4XVQ - chain A; structure by X-ray diffraction, 1.89 A resolution.

== Chain A ==
Protein: GTPase HRas
Source organism: Homo sapiens
Notes: EC 3.6.5.2
UniProt: P01112 (RASH_HUMAN); residues 1-166 here = UniProt positions 1-166
Chain sequence (166 residues; each row starts with the number of its first residue):
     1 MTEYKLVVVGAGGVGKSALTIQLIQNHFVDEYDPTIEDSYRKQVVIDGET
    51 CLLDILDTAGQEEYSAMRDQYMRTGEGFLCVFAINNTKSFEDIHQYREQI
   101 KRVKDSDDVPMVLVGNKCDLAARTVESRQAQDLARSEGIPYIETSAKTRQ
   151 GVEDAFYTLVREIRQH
Unresolved in the structure: 62-63
Differences from the reference sequence: engineered mutation Glu-137 (Tyr in P01112)
Ion coordination: Mg2+ site 1: Ser-17, Thr-35 (together with GMP-PNP); Mg2+ site 2: Asn-26, Asp-107
Ligand contacts: GMP-PNP (GNP; phosphoaminophosphonic acid-guanylate ester): Ala-11, Gly-12, Gly-13, Val-14, Gly-15, Lys-16, Ser-17, Ala-18, Phe-28, Val-29, Asp-30, Glu-31, Asp-33, Pro-34, Thr-35, Thr-58, Ala-59, Gly-60, Asn-116, Lys-117, Asp-119, Leu-120, Ser-145, Ala-146, Lys-147
UniProt features mapped onto this chain:
  - region: His-166 (Hypervariable region)
  - motif: Tyr-32 to Tyr-40 (Effector region)
  - binding site (GTP): Gly-13 to Ala-18, Val-29 to Thr-35, Ala-59, Gly-60, Asn-116 to Asp-119, Ser-145 to Lys-147
  - modified residue: Met-1 (N-acetylmethionine), Thr-2 (N-acetylthreonine), Cys-118 (S-nitrosocysteine)
  - glycosylation: Thr-35 (Microbial infection: O-linked (Glc) threonine)
  - natural variant: Gly-12 (G12A: In CSTLO; G12C: In CSTLO; G12D: In CSTLO; G12E: In CSTLO; G12S: In CSTLO and CMEMS; G12V: In CSTLO, bladder carcinoma and CMEMS), Gly-13 (G13C: In CSTLO; G13D: In CSTLO; G13R: In SFM), Gln-22 (Q22K: In CMEMS), Glu-37 (E37EE: In CSTLO), Thr-58 (T58I: In CSTLO), Gln-61 (Q61K: In NMTC2; Q61L: In melanoma), Glu-63 (E63K: In CMEMS), Ser-89 (S89C: Found in a patient with severe fetal hydrops and pleural effusion; uncertain significance), Lys-117 (K117R: In CSTLO), Ala-146 (A146T: In CSTLO; A146V: In CSTLO)
  - mutagenesis: Ser-17 (S17N: Dominant negative. Prevents PLCE1 EGF-induced recruitment to plasma membrane. No effect on subcellular location of isoform 2), Asn-26 (N26G: Loss of interaction with PLCE1; when associated with V-12), Val-29 (V29A: No effect on interaction with PLCE1; when associated with V-12), Tyr-32 (Y32F: Loss of interaction and recruitment to plasma membrane of PLCE1; when associated with V-12), Pro-34 (P34G: No effect on interaction with PLCE1; when associated with V-12), Thr-35 (T35S: Loss of interaction with PLCE1; when associated with V-12), Glu-37 (E37G: No effect on interaction with PLCE1; when associated with V-12), Asp-38 (D38N: No effect on interaction with PLCE1; when associated with V-12), Ser-39 (S39C: No effect on interaction with PLCE1; when associated with V-12), Ala-59 (A59T: Loss of GTPase activity and creation of an autophosphorylation site), Gln-61 (Q61I: Moderately increased transformation of cultured cell lines; Q61R: Promotes interaction with SHOC2 and PP1C; Q61V: Strongly increased transformation of cultured cell lines), Ala-83 (A83T: GTP-binding activity reduced by factor of 30), 4 further mutagenesis entries in UniProt
Reported in the primary citation:
  - contacts within the chain: Arg-97/Glu-137 (salt bridge), Lys-101/Glu-137 (salt bridge)
  - conformationally variable residues (order/disorder transition, side-chain flip): His-94, Arg-97, Lys-101

== Summary ==
Chain A binds GMP-PNP. Ser-17 and Thr-35 coordinate Mg2+ site 1. The Mg2+ site 2 is built by Asn-26 and
Asp-107. Curated annotation (UniProt) lists 22 GTP-binding residues and 17 mutagenesis sites. From the paper:
conformational variability at His-94, Arg-97 and Lys-101; contacts within the chain involving Arg-97, Glu-137
and Lys-101.
Chain A is GTPase HRas (Homo sapiens); the structure, H-Ras Y137E, was determined by X-ray diffraction,
deposited together with 4XVR.
